Entry 7YZG (X-ray diffraction, 2.82 A resolution); this record covers chains A and C of the 3 polymer chains in the assembly.

# Chain A
Name: Forkhead box protein H1
Organism: Xenopus laevis
UniProt: P70056 (FOXH1_XENLA); residues 97-236 here = UniProt positions 97-236
Amino-acid sequence (140 residues; numbered 97 to 236; the number before each row is that of its first residue):
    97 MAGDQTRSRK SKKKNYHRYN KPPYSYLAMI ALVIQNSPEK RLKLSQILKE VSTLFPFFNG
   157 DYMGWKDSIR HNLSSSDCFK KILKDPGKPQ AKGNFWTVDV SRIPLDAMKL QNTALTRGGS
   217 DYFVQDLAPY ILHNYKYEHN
Disordered / not traced: 97-113, 235-236
UniProt features mapped onto this chain:
  - DNA-binding region: Lys117 to Arg213 (Fork-head)

# Chain C
Molecule: 16-nt DNA strand
Sequence (16 nucleotides; each row starts with the number of its first residue):
     1 CTCAATCCAC AATCTG

# Chain A / chain C interface
Pairs across the interface (23; chain A residue first):
  Arg114(A) with DT6(C), sugar contact
  Tyr115(A) with DT6(C), hydrogen bond to the phosphate; DC7(C), hydrogen bond to the phosphate
  Lys117(A) with DA5(C), salt bridge to the phosphate
  Tyr120(A) with DA5(C), phosphate contact
  Ser121(A) with DA5(C), phosphate contact
  Tyr122(A) with DA5(C), hydrogen bond to the phosphate; DT6(C), hydrogen bond to the phosphate
  Tyr158(A) with DT6(C), sugar contact; DC7(C), hydrogen bond to the phosphate
  Asp163(A) with DC8(C), hydrogen bond to the base
  Ser164(A) with DT6(C), phosphate contact
  Arg166(A) with DA9(C), base contact
  His167(A) with DT6(C), hydrogen bond to the base; DC7(C), hydrogen bond to the base
  Gln186(A) with DT13(C), sugar contact
  Ala187(A) with DT13(C), phosphate contact; DC14(C), phosphate contact
  Lys188(A) with DA12(C), base contact; DT13(C), phosphate contact; DC14(C), hydrogen bond to the phosphate
  Gln207(A) with DA4(C), hydrogen bond to the phosphate; DA5(C), hydrogen bond to the phosphate
Also at the interface, not in a pair above, chain A (18 interface residues in all): Gly160, Lys180, Lys184
Also at the interface, not in a pair above, chain C (10 interface residues in all): DA11

# In short
18 residues of chain A and 10 residues of chain C are in contact; the contacts include 11 hydrogen bonds and 1
salt bridge. Among the polar pairs are Asp163(A)-DC8(C), His167(A)-DT6(C) and His167(A)-DC7(C). Curated
annotation (UniProt) lists a DNA-binding region on chain A.
Chain A is Forkhead box protein H1 (Xenopus laevis) and chain C is a 16-nt DNA strand; the structure, Crystal
structure of the Xenopus FoxH1 bound to the TGTGGATT site, was determined by X-ray diffraction (same
publication as 7YZ7, 7YZA, 7YZB, 7YZC, 7YZD, 7YZE and 7YZF).
